PDB entry 9CVT | electron microscopy, 4.41 A resolution (low resolution: residue-level contacts below are approximate; hydrogen-bond / salt-bridge calls are withheld) | chains A and D of the 6 polymer chains in the assembly

== Chain A ==
Protein: Histone doublet miniH2B-H2A
UniProt: A0A097I1R9 (H2A_MELV); residues 1-168 here = UniProt positions 1-168
Chain sequence (168 residues; each row starts with the number of its first residue):
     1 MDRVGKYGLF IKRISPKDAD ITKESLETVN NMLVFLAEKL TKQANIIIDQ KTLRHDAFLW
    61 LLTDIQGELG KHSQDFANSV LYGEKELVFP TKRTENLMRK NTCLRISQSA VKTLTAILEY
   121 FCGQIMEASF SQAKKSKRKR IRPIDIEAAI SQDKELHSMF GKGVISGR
Unresolved in the structure: 1-8, 16-21, 166-168

== Chain D ==
Protein: Histone doublet H4-H3
UniProt: A0A097I2D0 (H4H3_MELV); numbering as in UniProt (aligned over 1-216)
Chain sequence (216 residues; row label = number of the first residue in the row):
     1 MSKAGKKVKA QQHGHLADHV SVGETQIPKA STQHLLRKAG SLSAAGDTEV PIRGFVHMKL
    61 HKLVQKSLLA MQLAKRKTIM KSDVKKAAEL MHLPVFAIPT KDSGAKGSVF LSCRQKGAGS
   121 AGTGSETNSQ EVRSQMKSTC LIIPKERFRT MAKEISKKEG HDVHIAEAAL DMLQVIVESC
   181 TVRLLEKALV ITYSGKRTRV TSKDIETAFM LEHGPL
Unresolved in the structure: 1-14, 101-130, 213-216

== How chain A and chain D interact ==
Contacting residue pairs (7; chain A residue first):
  Gln43(A) with Leu90(D)
  Ile46(A) with Glu89(D)
  Ile47(A) with Leu73(D)
  Ile48(A) with Leu73(D)
  Asp49(A) with Lys86(D)
  Thr63(A) with Gln65(D)
  Asp64(A) with Gln65(D)
Other interface residues (no listed pair), chain A (9 interface residues in all): Ala57, Trp60
Other interface residues (no listed pair), chain D (7 interface residues in all): Lys66, Leu69

== Summary ==
Chain A and chain D form an interface of 9 and 7 residues respectively.
Chain A is Histone doublet miniH2B-H2A and chain D is Histone doublet H4-H3; the structure, Melbournevirus
Mini variant Nucleosome, was determined by electron microscopy.
